Entry 9RJS (electron microscopy, 2.59 A resolution); this record covers chains A and B of the 7 polymer chains in the assembly.

Chain A:
Molecule: DNA-directed RNA polymerase, PHIKZ056.1
Organism: Phikzvirus phiKZ
UniProtKB: chimeric construct of I7DB47, L7T138: residues 1-421 from I7DB47 (I7DB47_9CAUD) positions 1-421 (same numbers); residues 428-488 from L7T138 positions 1-61 (UniProt number = residue number - 427)
Chain sequence (508 residues; numbered -19 to 488; the number before each row is that of its first residue; numbers below 1 keep their minus sign (Met-19 is residue -19)):
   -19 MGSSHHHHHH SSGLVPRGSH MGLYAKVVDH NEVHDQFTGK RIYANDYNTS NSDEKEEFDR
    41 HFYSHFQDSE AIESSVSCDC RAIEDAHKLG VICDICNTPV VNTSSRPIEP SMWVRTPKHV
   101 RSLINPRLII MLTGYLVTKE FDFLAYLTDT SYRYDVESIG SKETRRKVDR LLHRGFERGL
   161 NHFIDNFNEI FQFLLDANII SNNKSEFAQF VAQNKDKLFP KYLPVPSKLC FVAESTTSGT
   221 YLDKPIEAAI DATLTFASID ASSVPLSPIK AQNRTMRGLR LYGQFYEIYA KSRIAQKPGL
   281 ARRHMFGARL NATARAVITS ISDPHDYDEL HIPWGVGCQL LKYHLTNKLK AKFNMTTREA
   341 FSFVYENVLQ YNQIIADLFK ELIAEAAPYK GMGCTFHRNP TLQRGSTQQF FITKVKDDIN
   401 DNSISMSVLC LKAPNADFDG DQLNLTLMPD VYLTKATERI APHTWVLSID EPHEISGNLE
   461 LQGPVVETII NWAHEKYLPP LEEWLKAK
Unresolved in the structure: -19 to 0, 487-488
Differences from the reference sequence: initiating methionine (-19); expression tag (-18 to 0); conflict Asn11 (Asp in I7DB47); linker (422-427)
Ion coordination: Zn2+: Cys58, Cys60, Cys73, Cys76

Chain B:
Molecule: PHIKZ068
Organism: Phikzvirus phiKZ
UniProtKB: Q8SD94 (Q8SD94_BPDPK); numbering as in UniProt (aligned over 1-521)
Chain sequence (521 residues; row label = number of the first residue in the row):
     1 MEIIVTGVQG TGFTEVATEH NGKRLTWTTT AYSKIRVQDQ QRVFQEINDY WSGLSAEAQQ
    61 HIWNCYVEIR KIMDMAMHPM RIAMSLSYYI KEMYKAMPMN SFRRWLLTIG KLYIPVDIEE
   121 VITDDSRYNR PDQTYLKHDY INLASVSLAL RPLVPIWGEF IDQGTSQEMH KECEVISLIS
   181 DCEVNHWPVD EISIDGTPVE TAYDKLSAYV KFCVEDEAPT LANLYRGMSS AEVPDILQAK
   241 VMVRRLTILP LNDATSHSIV SNMFRYVKSN LNPAERSTAD RVNDKRPDKG GIDDDDKTSF
   301 IESHKTKQRV TPGDIVAYNL DALDVVKLVH KIDDTVPVEL IQECLDCVAV TATKDIYPHQ
   361 ILLAQWVMHK AFPARAFSHI NKNAVNHLLA AAQSLMWHWG FQQVAVFMQV ELYYSGEHAM
   421 SIQPRNSTRI QIKYKDVMDE LYPHQRQQRA INGVPVAPVN IAGIAVQSAH ASIRSSNWIY
   481 HGPDRLFKEA EQVTQNKVLV VPATIKSVIT ELVIHLGKLN Q
Unresolved in the structure: 1-10, 16-27, 37-150, 164-167, 180-200, 217-219, 249-257, 274-276, 288-296, 415-424, 493-497
Differences from the reference sequence: conflict Glu2 (Gln in Q8SD94), His78 (Asp in Q8SD94)

Interface between chain A and chain B:
Contacting residue pairs - 88 pairs, chain A then chain B:
  Thr29(A) with Gly227(B)
  Ser30(A) with Met169(B)
  Asn31(A) with Glu168(B)
  Ser32(A) with Glu168(B)
  Lys35(A) with Arg226(B), hydrogen bond (side chain-backbone)
  Tyr43(A) with Tyr225(B)
  His45(A) with Tyr225(B)
  Glu50(A) with Thr306(B)
  Ala51(A) with Lys307(B)
  Ile52(A) with Thr306(B); Lys307(B), hydrogen bond (backbone-backbone); Gln308(B); Arg309(B), hydrogen bond (backbone-backbone)
  Glu53(A) with Arg309(B)
  Ser54(A) with Gln308(B)
  Ser55(A) with His379(B)
  Glu64(A) with Ser378(B)
  Asp65(A) with Ser378(B)
  Ala66(A) with Ser378(B), hydrogen bond (backbone-backbone); His379(B); Ile380(B)
  His67(A) with Ile361(B); Ile380(B); Lys382(B)
  Thr83(A) with Gln308(B)
  Glu214(A) with Lys285(B), salt bridge; His304(B), salt bridge
  Ser218(A) with Thr278(B); Asn283(B), hydrogen bond (backbone-side chain)
  Gly219(A) with Thr278(B); Ala279(B); Arg281(B)
  Thr220(A) with Arg281(B), hydrogen bond (backbone-backbone); Val282(B); Asn283(B), hydrogen bond (backbone-backbone)
  Tyr221(A) with Asn283(B)
  Leu222(A) with Leu221(B), hydrophobic; Tyr225(B), hydrophobic; Val282(B), hydrophobic; Asn283(B), hydrogen bond (backbone-backbone); Asp284(B); Lys285(B), hydrogen bond (backbone-backbone)
  Asp223(A) with Pro287(B)
  Lys224(A) with Asp284(B), hydrogen bond (backbone-side chain)
  Glu227(A) with Leu221(B); Leu224(B)
  Ile230(A) with Leu224(B)
  Asp231(A) with Leu224(B); Ser229(B), hydrogen bond; Ser230(B), hydrogen bond
  Leu234(A) with Leu224(B); Gly227(B); Ser229(B)
  Thr235(A) with Ser229(B), hydrogen bond
  Ser238(A) with Glu232(B)
  Ser243(A) with Ser177(B)
  Val244(A) with Ser177(B)
  Arg254(A) with Ala231(B)
  Arg257(A) with Ser230(B), hydrogen bond
  Ser272(A) with Phe300(B)
  Arg273(A) with Pro287(B); Phe300(B)
  Lys277(A) with Lys297(B)
  Pro278(A) with Ser299(B); Phe300(B), hydrogen bond (backbone-backbone)
  Leu280(A) with Ile301(B), hydrophobic
  Arg283(A) with Lys297(B); Ser299(B)
  His284(A) with Ser299(B), hydrogen bond; Ile301(B); Glu302(B)
  Arg289(A) with Lys297(B); Glu302(B), salt bridge
  Lys322(A) with Asp314(B), salt bridge
  Tyr323(A) with Gly313(B); Asp314(B), hydrogen bond
  Asn334(A) with Lys327(B); Lys331(B), hydrogen bond (backbone-side chain)
  Met335(A) with Lys327(B), hydrogen bond (backbone-side chain)
  Thr336(A) with Lys331(B)
  Thr337(A) with Ala317(B); Tyr318(B); Asp321(B), hydrogen bond
  Arg338(A) with Tyr318(B); Lys370(B), hydrogen bond (side chain-backbone)
  Glu339(A) with Lys331(B), salt bridge
  Phe341(A) with Asp314(B); Ala317(B), hydrophobic
Other interface residues (no listed pair), chain A (63 interface residues in all): Asp33, Phe46, Lys68, Val212, Ala213, Thr216, Thr217, Gln276, Gly279, Lys330
Other interface residues (no listed pair), chain B (58 interface residues in all): His170, Cys173, Met228, Asp235, Thr298, Lys305, Thr311, Ile315, Leu328, Ile356, Ala371, Pro373, Phe377, Asn381, Val385

In short:
63 residues of chain A face 58 of chain B across their interface; the contacts include 21 hydrogen bonds and 5
salt bridges. Among the polar pairs are Glu214(A)-Lys285(B), Glu214(A)-His304(B) and Arg289(A)-Glu302(B).
Cys58(A), Cys60(A), Cys73(A) and Cys76(A) coordinate Zn2+.
Here chain A is DNA-directed RNA polymerase, PHIKZ056.1 and chain B is PHIKZ068, both from Phikzvirus phiKZ.
Entry 9RJS (Structure of the Bacteriophage PhiKZ non-virion RNA Polymerase bound to an analogue of its
promoter) was determined by electron microscopy, deposited together with 8QUE.
